3S1Q - chains B and I of the 12 polymer chains in the assembly; structure by X-ray diffraction, 3.30 A resolution.

== Chain B ==
Molecule: DNA-directed RNA polymerase II subunit RPB2
Organism: Saccharomyces cerevisiae
Notes: EC 2.7.7.6
UniProtKB: P08518 (RPB2_YEAST); numbering as in UniProt (aligned over 1-1224)
Sequence (1224 residues; numbered 1 to 1224; the number before each row is that of its first residue):
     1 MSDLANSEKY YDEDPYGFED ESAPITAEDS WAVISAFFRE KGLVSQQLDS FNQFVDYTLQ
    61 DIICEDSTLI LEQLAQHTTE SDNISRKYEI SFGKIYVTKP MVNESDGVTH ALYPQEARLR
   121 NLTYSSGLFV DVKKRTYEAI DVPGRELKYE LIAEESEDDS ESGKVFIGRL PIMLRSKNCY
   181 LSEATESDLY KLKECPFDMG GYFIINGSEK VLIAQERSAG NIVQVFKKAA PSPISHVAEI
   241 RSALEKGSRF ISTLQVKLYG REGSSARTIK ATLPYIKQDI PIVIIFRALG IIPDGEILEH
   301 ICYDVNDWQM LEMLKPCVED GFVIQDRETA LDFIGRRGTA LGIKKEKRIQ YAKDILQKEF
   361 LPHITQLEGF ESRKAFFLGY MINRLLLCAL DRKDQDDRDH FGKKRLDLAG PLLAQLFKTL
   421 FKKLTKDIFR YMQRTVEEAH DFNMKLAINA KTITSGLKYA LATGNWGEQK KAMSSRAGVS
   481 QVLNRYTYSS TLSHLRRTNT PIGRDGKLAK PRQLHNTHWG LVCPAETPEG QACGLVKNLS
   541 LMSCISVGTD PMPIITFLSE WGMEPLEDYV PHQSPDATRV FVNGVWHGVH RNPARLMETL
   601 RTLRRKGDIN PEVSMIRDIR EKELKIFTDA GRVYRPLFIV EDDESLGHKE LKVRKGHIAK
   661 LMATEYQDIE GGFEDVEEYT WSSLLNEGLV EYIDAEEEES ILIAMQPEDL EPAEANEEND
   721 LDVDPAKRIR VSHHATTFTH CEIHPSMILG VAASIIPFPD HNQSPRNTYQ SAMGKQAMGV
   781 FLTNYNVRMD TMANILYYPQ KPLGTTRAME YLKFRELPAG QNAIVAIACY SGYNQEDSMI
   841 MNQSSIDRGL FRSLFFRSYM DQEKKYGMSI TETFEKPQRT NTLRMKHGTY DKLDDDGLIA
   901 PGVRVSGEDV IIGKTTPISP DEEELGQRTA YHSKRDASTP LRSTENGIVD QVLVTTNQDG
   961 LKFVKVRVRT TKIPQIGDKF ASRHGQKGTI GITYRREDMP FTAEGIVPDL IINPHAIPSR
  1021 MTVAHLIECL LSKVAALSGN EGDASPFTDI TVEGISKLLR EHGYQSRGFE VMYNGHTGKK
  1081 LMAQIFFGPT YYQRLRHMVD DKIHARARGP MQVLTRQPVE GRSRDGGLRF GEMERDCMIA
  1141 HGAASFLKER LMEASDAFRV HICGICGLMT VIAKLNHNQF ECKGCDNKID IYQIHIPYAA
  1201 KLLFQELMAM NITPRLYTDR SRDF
Disordered / not traced: 1-19, 71-88, 142-163, 336-344, 438-445, 503-508, 669-677, 716-721, 920-932
Metal / ion sites: Zn2+: Cys1163, Cys1166, Cys1182, Cys1185
Residues lining bound ligands: ATP (adenosine-5'-triphosphate): Arg766, Asp837, Lys987, Arg1020

== Chain I ==
Molecule: DNA-directed RNA polymerase II subunit RPB9
Organism: Saccharomyces cerevisiae
UniProtKB: P27999 (RPB9_YEAST); residues 1-122 here = UniProt positions 1-122
Sequence (122 residues; row label = number of the first residue in the row):
     1 MTTFRFCRDC NNMLYPREDK ENNRLLFECR TCSYVEEAGS PLVYRHELIT NIGETAGVVQ
    61 DIGSDPTLPR SDRECPKCHS RENVFFQSQQ RRKDTSMVLF FVCLSCSHIF TSDQKNKRTQ
   121 FS
Disordered / not traced: 1, 121-122
Metal / ion sites: Zn2+ site 1: Cys7, Cys10, Cys29, Cys32; Zn2+ site 2: Cys75, Cys78, Cys103, Cys106
Curated features (UniProtKB/Swiss-Prot):
  - zinc finger: Cys7 to Cys32 (C4-type), Ser71 to Thr111 (TFIIS-type)
  - binding site (Zn(2+)): Cys7, Cys10, Cys29, Cys32, Cys75, Cys78, Cys103, Cys106
  - modified residue: Ser40 (Phosphoserine)

== Chain B / chain I interface ==
Residue-residue contacts - 56 pairs, chain B then chain I:
  Arg287(B) with Asn12(I)
  Pro293(B) with Cys10(I); Asn11(I); Asn12(I)
  Asp294(B) with Asn11(I); Asn12(I); Met13(I), hydrogen bond (side chain-backbone)
  Gly295(B) with Phe6(I); Asn11(I), hydrogen bond (backbone-backbone)
  Glu296(B) with Asn11(I)
  Leu298(B) with Phe6(I), hydrophobic
  Trp308(B) with Thr2(I); Arg45(I); Glu47(I)
  Gln309(B) with Thr50(I), hydrogen bond; Ile52(I)
  Leu311(B) with Phe4(I)
  Glu312(B) with Thr2(I), hydrogen bond; Phe4(I); Tyr44(I); Arg45(I)
  Lys315(B) with Phe4(I); Met13(I)
  Val318(B) with Met13(I), hydrophobic; Tyr15(I)
  Glu319(B) with Tyr15(I)
  Phe322(B) with Arg30(I)
  Gln325(B) with Asn12(I), hydrogen bond; Thr31(I)
  Asp391(B) with Gln90(I); Arg91(I); Arg92(I)
  Arg392(B) with Ile52(I); Gln89(I); Gln90(I); Arg91(I)
  Lys393(B) with Arg91(I)
  Asp394(B) with Arg91(I)
  Arg617(B) with Asp61(I)
  Ile619(B) with Val59(I); Asp61(I); Ile62(I), hydrophobic; Ser64(I); Asp65(I)
  Arg620(B) with Gly57(I); Ile62(I); Asp65(I); Leu68(I); Gln89(I), hydrogen bond
  Ser700(B) with Pro66(I); Thr67(I)
  Ile701(B) with Thr67(I)
  Leu702(B) with Pro66(I)
  Thr737(B) with Pro66(I); Arg70(I)
  Thr739(B) with Pro66(I)
Other interface residues (no listed pair), chain B (31 interface residues in all): Glu299, Asp307, Lys622, Glu699
Other interface residues (no listed pair), chain I (35 interface residues in all): Thr3, Val43, His46, Gly53, Ala56, Phe86

== Summary ==
31 residues of chain B and 35 residues of chain I are in contact; the contacts include 6 hydrogen bonds. Among
the polar pairs are Asp294(B)-Met13(I), Gln309(B)-Thr50(I) and Glu312(B)-Thr2(I). Ligands of chain B: ATP.
From UniProt: 8 Zn2+-binding residues on chain I.
Chain B is DNA-directed RNA polymerase II subunit RPB2 and chain I is DNA-directed RNA polymerase II subunit
RPB9, both from Saccharomyces cerevisiae; the structure, RNA Polymerase II Initiation Complex with a 5-nt
3'-deoxy RNA soaked with ATP, was determined by X-ray diffraction together with 3RZD, 3RZO, 3S14, 3S15, 3S16,
3S17 and 5 further entries from the same study.
